Entry 6WDT (electron microscopy, 3.10 A resolution); this record covers chains A and D of the 6 polymer chains in the assembly.

# Chain A
Name: viral protein 1
Source organism: Enterovirus D68
UniProtKB: A0A097BW12 (A0A097BW12_9ENTO); residues 1-297 here correspond to UniProt positions 565-861 (UniProt number = residue number + 564)
Amino-acid sequence (297 residues; row label = number of the first residue in the row):
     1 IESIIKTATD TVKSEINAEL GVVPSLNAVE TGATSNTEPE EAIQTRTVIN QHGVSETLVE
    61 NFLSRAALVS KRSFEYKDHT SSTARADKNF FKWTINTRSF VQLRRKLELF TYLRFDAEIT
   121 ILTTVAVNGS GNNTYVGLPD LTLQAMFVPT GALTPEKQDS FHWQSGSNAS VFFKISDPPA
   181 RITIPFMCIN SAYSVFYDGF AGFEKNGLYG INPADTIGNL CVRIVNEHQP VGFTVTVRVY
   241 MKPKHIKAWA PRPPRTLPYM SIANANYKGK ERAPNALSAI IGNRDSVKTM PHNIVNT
Not modelled in the structure: 297

# Chain D
Name: viral protein 4
Source organism: Enterovirus D68
UniProtKB: A0A126D252 (A0A126D252_9ENTO); residues 1-68 here correspond to UniProt positions 2-69 (UniProt number = residue number + 1)
Amino-acid sequence (68 residues; each row starts with the number of its first residue):
     1 GAQVTRQQTG THENANIATN GSHITYNQIN FYKDSYAASA SKQDFSQDPS KFTEPVVEGL
    61 KAGAPVLK
Not modelled in the structure: 1-28, 57-68

# Interface between chain A and chain D
Contacting residue pairs (30; chain A residue first):
  Ile1(A) with Asp48(D); Ser50(D)
  Glu2(A) with Ser46(D); Gln47(D); Asp48(D)
  Ser3(A) with Gln47(D)
  Ile4(A) with Phe45(D); Ser46(D)
  Ile5(A) with Phe45(D), hydrogen bond (backbone-backbone); Gln47(D)
  Lys6(A) with Phe45(D)
  Gly32(A) with Pro55(D)
  Ala33(A) with Thr53(D)
  Thr34(A) with Thr53(D), hydrogen bond (backbone-backbone)
  Asn36(A) with Glu54(D)
  Ser55(A) with Phe45(D)
  Leu58(A) with Asp44(D)
  Glu60(A) with Ala40(D); Ser41(D), hydrogen bond; Lys42(D)
  Asn61(A) with Lys42(D)
  Asp116(A) with Tyr36(D)
  Thr183(A) with Tyr36(D)
  Pro185(A) with Tyr36(D)
  Lys244(A) with Ala37(D), hydrogen bond (side chain-backbone); Ala38(D), hydrogen bond (side chain-backbone)
  His245(A) with Tyr36(D), hydrogen bond (side chain-backbone); Ala38(D), hydrogen bond (side chain-backbone); Ser39(D)
  Pro251(A) with Phe52(D)
Also at the interface, not in a pair above, chain A (24 interface residues in all): Val54, Ser64, Ile184, Lys247

# In short
24 residues of chain A face 17 of chain D across their interface, with 7 hydrogen bonds. Polar pairs include
Glu60(A)-Ser41(D), Lys244(A)-Ala37(D) and Lys244(A)-Ala38(D).
Here chain A is viral protein 1 and chain D is viral protein 4, both from Enterovirus D68. Entry 6WDT
(Enterovirus D68 in complex with human monoclonal antibody EV68-228) was determined by electron microscopy
together with 6WDS from the same study.
